PDB entry 8YD8 | X-ray diffraction, 3.11 A resolution | chains I and B of the 10 polymer chains in the assembly

[Chain I]
Protein: CASP8 and FADD-like apoptosis regulator subunit p43
From: Homo sapiens
UniProtKB: O15519 (CFLAR_HUMAN); numbering as in UniProt (aligned over 1-181)
Sequence (181 residues; row label = number of the first residue in the row):
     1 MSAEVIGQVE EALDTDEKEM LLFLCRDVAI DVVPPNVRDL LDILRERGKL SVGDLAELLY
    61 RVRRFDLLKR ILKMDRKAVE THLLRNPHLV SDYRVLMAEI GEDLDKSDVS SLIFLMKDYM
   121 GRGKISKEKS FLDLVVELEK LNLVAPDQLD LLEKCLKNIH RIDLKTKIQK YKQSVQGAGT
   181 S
Not modelled in the structure: 122-127, 177-181
Sequence notes: engineered mutation G7 (His in O15519)

[Chain B]
Protein: Caspase-8
From: Homo sapiens
Notes: EC 3.4.22.61
UniProtKB: Q14790 (CASP8_HUMAN); numbering as in UniProt (aligned over 1-185)
Sequence (185 residues; each row starts with the number of its first residue):
     1 MDFSRNLYDI GEQLDSEDLA SLKFLSLDYI PQRKQEPIKD ALMLFQRLQE KRMLEESNLS
    61 FLKELLFRIN RLDLLITYLN TRKEEMEREL QTPGRAQISA YRVMLYQISE EVSRSELRSF
   121 KGGLQEEISK CKLDDDMNLL DIFIEMEKRV ILGEGKLDIL KRVCAQINKS LLKIINDYEE
   181 FSKER
Not modelled in the structure: 183-185
Sequence notes: engineered mutation G122 (Phe in Q14790), G123 (Leu in Q14790)
Swiss-Prot annotation at these positions:
  - mutagenesis: D73 (D73A: Abolishes binding to FLASH. Induces NF-kappa-B activation)

[Interface between chain I and chain B]
Pairs across the interface (11):
  S107(I) - R33(B)  hydrogen bond
  I159(I) - K34(B)  hydrogen bond (backbone-side chain)
  H160(I) - K34(B)
  H160(I) - E50(B)
  H160(I) - K51(B)
  R161(I) - E50(B)  salt bridge
  I162(I) - E50(B)  hydrogen bond (backbone-backbone)
  I162(I) - K51(B)
  I162(I) - R52(B)
  D163(I) - E50(B)
  T166(I) - R52(B)
Interface residues without a listed pair, chain B (6 interface residues in all): Q49

[In short]
The interface between chain I and chain B involves 7 residues on one side and 6 on the other; the contacts
include 3 hydrogen bonds and 1 salt bridge. Polar contacts include R161(I)-E50(B), S107(I)-R33(B) and
I159(I)-K34(B). UniProt lists one mutagenesis site on chain B.
Here chain I is CASP8 and FADD-like apoptosis regulator subunit p43 and chain B is Caspase-8, both from Homo
sapiens. Entry 8YD8 (Structure of FADD/Caspase-8/cFLIP death effector domain assembly) was determined by X-ray
diffraction together with 8YBX and 8YD7 from the same study.
